Entry 6VU2 (X-ray diffraction, 2.19 A resolution); this record covers chains H and L.

[Chain H]
Protein: M1214 N1 Fab heavy chain
From: Human immunodeficiency virus
Notes: antibody fragment or engineered binder
Sequence (222 residues; row label = number of the first residue in the row; note: 4 numbers in that range are skipped by the numbering (no residue carries them; nothing is unmodelled there); a row labelled like 82A-82C holds insertion residues (82A, then the next letters in order)):
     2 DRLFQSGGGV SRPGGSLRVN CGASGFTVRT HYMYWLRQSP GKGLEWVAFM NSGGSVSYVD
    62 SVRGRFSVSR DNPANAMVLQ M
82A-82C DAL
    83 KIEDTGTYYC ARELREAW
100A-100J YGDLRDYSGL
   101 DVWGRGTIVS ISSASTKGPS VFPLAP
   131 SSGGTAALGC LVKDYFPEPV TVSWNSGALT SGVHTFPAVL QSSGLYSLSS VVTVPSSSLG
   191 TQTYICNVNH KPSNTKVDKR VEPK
Unresolved in the structure: 131-133
Disulfides: Cys-22/Cys-92, Cys-140/Cys-196

[Chain L]
Protein: M1214 N1 Fab light chain
From: Human immunodeficiency virus
Notes: antibody fragment or engineered binder
Sequence (213 residues; numbered 2 to 209 plus 6 insertion-coded residues; 1 number in that range is skipped by the numbering (no residue carries it; nothing is unmodelled there); the number before each row is that of its first residue; a row labelled like 27A-27C holds insertion residues (27A, then the next letters in order)):
     2 SALAQPPS
    11 VSGSPGQSVT ITCTGIN
27A-27C DYG
    28 AAYKFVSWYQ QHPGKEPRLI MKNVKDRWSV TPNRFSGSTS GNTASLTISN LQSDDEAQYF
    88 CAVYAGGF
95A-95B TF
    96 PRLGGGTKLS V
  106A L
   107 SQPKAAPSVT LFPPSSEELQ ANKATLVCLI SDFYPGAVTV AWKADSSPVK AGVETTTPSK
   167 QSNNKYAASS YLSLTPEQWK SHRSYSCQVT HEGSTVEKTV APT
Disulfides: Cys-23/Cys-88, Cys-134/Cys-193

[How chain H and chain L interact]
Contacting residue pairs - 78 pairs, chain H then chain L:
  Tyr-35(H) with Thr-95A(L); Phe-95B(L), hydrophobic; Pro-96(L)
  Gln-39(H) with Gln-38(L), hydrogen bond; Phe-87(L)
  Gly-42(H) with Thr-163(L)
  Gly-44(H) with Phe-87(L)
  Leu-45(H) with Pro-44(L), hydrophobic; Phe-87(L), hydrophobic; Leu-98(L)
  Trp-47(H) with Phe-95B(L), hydrophobic; Pro-96(L), hydrogen bond (side chain-backbone); Leu-98(L)
  Ala-49(H) with Phe-95B(L)
  Phe-50(H) with Thr-95A(L); Phe-95B(L), hydrophobic
  Ser-58(H) with Thr-95A(L); Phe-95B(L)
  Val-60(H) with Phe-95B(L), hydrophobic
  Tyr-91(H) with Gln-38(L), hydrogen bond; Lys-42(L); Glu-43(L)
  Glu-95(H) with Pro-96(L)
  Arg-97(H) with Tyr-91(L), hydrogen bond
  Leu-100D(H) with Phe-32(L), hydrophobic; Tyr-91(L), hydrophobic; Ala-92(L); Gly-93(L)
  Arg-100E(H) with Phe-32(L)
  Asp-100F(H) with Phe-32(L)
  Tyr-100G(H) with Phe-32(L), hydrophobic; Ser-34(L); Lys-49(L); Tyr-91(L); Pro-96(L)
  Ser-100H(H) with Ser-34(L), hydrogen bond (backbone-side chain); Lys-49(L); Trp-55(L)
  Gly-100I(H) with Tyr-36(L)
  Leu-100J(H) with Tyr-36(L), hydrogen bond (backbone-side chain); Leu-46(L)
  Asp-101(H) with Leu-46(L); Trp-55(L)
  Trp-103(H) with Tyr-36(L); Glu-43(L); Pro-44(L)
  Gly-104(H) with Glu-43(L)
  Phe-122(H) with Ser-121(L); Glu-124(L)
  Pro-123(H) with Ser-121(L); Glu-123(L)
  Leu-124(H) with Phe-118(L), hydrophobic
  Ala-125(H) with Phe-118(L)
  Ala-137(H) with Phe-118(L)
  Leu-141(H) with Tyr-177(L), hydrophobic
  Lys-143(H) with Glu-124(L); Thr-131(L); Ser-179(L)
  His-164(H) with Ser-137(L); Gln-167(L); Ala-173(L)
  Phe-166(H) with Leu-135(L), hydrophobic; Ile-136(L); Ala-174(L); Ser-175(L)
  Pro-167(H) with Ser-165(L)
  Ala-168(H) with Thr-162(L)
  Val-169(H) with Glu-160(L); Thr-162(L); Tyr-177(L), hydrophobic
  Leu-170(H) with Glu-160(L)
  Gln-171(H) with Glu-160(L)
  Ser-172(H) with Glu-160(L), hydrogen bond
  Leu-178(H) with Tyr-177(L)
  Ser-179(H) with Val-133(L); Tyr-177(L), hydrogen bond
  Val-181(H) with Leu-135(L), hydrophobic
  Lys-209(H) with Glu-123(L), salt bridge
Also at the interface, not in a pair above, chain H (52 interface residues in all): Leu-37, Lys-43, Val-48, Tyr-59, Leu-96, Arg-105, Val-121, Asp-144, Ser-177, Lys-214
Also at the interface, not in a pair above, chain L (42 interface residues in all): Gln-85, Gly-100, Pro-119, Lys-129, Thr-161

[Summary]
The interface between chain H and chain L involves 52 residues on one side and 42 on the other; the contacts
include 8 hydrogen bonds and 1 salt bridge. Polar contacts include Lys-209(H)/Glu-123(L), Gln-39(H)/Gln-38(L)
and Trp-47(H)/Pro-96(L).
Here chain H is M1214 N1 Fab heavy chain and chain L is M1214 N1 Fab light chain, both from Human
immunodeficiency virus. Entry 6VU2 (M1214_N1 Fab structure) was determined by X-ray diffraction (same
publication as 6VY2).
